4DV1 - chains A and L of the 21 polymer chains in the assembly; structure by X-ray diffraction, 3.85 A resolution.

[Chain A]
Molecule: 16S rRNA
Organism: Thermus thermophilus
Sequence (1522 nucleotides; numbered 0 to 1544 plus 19 insertion-coded residues; 42 numbers in that range are skipped by the numbering (no residue carries them; nothing is unmodelled there); the number before each row is that of its first residue; a row labelled like 190A-190L holds insertion residues (190A, then the next letters in order); numbering starts at 0):
     0 UUUGUUGGAGAGUUUGAUCCGGGCUCAGGGUGAACGCUGGCGGCGUGCCU
    50 AAGACAUGCAAGUCGUGCGGG
    73 CCGCGGGGUUUU
    88 ACUCCG
    95 UGGUC
   101 AGCGGCGGACGGGUGAGUAACGCGUGGGU
  129A G
   130 ACCUACCCGGAAGAGGGGGACAACCCGGGGAAACUCGGGCUAAUCCCCCA
   180 UGUGGACCCGC
190A-190L CCCUUGGGGUGU
   191 GUCCAAAGGGCUUU
   216 GCCCGCUUCCGGAUGGGCCCGCGUCCCAUCAGCUAGUUGGUGGGGUAAUG
   266 GCCCACCAAGGCGACGACGGGUAGCCGGUCUGAGAGGAUGGCCGGCCACA
   316 GGGGCACUGAGACACGGGCCCCACUCCUACGGGAGGCAGCAGUUAGGAAU
   366 CUUCCGCAAUGGGCGCAAGCCUGACGGAGCGACGCCGCUUGGAGGAAGAA
   416 GCCCUUCGGGGUGUAAACUCCUGAA
   442 CCCGGGACGAAACCCCCGACGA
   474 GGGGACUGACGGUACCGGG
   494 GUAAUAGCGCCGGCCAACUCCGUGCCAGCAGCCGCGGUAAUACGGAGGGC
   544 GCGAGCGUUACCCGGAUUCACUGGGCGUAAAGGGCGUGUAGGCGGCCUGG
   594 GGCGUCCCAUGUGAAAGACCACGGCUCAACCGUGGGGGAGCGUGGGAUAC
   644 GCUCAGGCUAGACGGUGGGAGAGGGUGGUGGAAUUCCCGGAGUAGCGGUG
   694 AAAUGCGCAGAUACCGGGAGGAACGCCGAUGGCGAAGGCAGCCACCUGGU
   744 CCACCCGUGACGCUGAGGCGCGAAAGCGUGGGGAGCAAACCGGAUUAGAU
   794 ACCCGGGUAGUCCACGCCCUAAACGAUGCGCGCUAGGUCUCUGGGUCU
   848 CCUGGGGGCCGAAGCUAACGCGUUAAGCGCGCCGCCUGGGGAGUACGGCC
   898 GCAAGGCUGAAACUCAAAGGAAUUGACGGGGGCCCGCACAAGCGGUGGAG
   948 CAUGUGGUUUAAUUCGAAGXAACGCGAAGAACCUUACCAGGCCUUGACAU
   998 GCUAGG
 1003A G
  1004 AACCCGGGUGAAAGCCUGGGGUGCCCC
1030A-1030D GCGA
  1031 GGGGAGCCCUAGCACAGGUGCUGCAUGGCCGUCGUCAGCUCGUGCCGUGA
  1081 GGUGUUGGGUUAAGUCCCGCAACGAGCGCAACCCCCGCCGUUAGUUGCCA
  1131 GCGGUUCGGCCGGGCACUCUAACGGGACUGCCCGCGAAA
  1171 GCGGGAGGAAGGAGGGGACGACGUCUGGUCAGCAUGGCCCUUACGGCCUG
  1221 GGCGACACACGUGCUACAAUGCCCACUACAAAGCGAUGCCACCCGGCAAC
  1271 GGGGAGCUAAUCGCAAAAAGGUGGGCCCAGUUCGGAUUGGGGUCUGCAAC
  1321 CCGACCCCAUGAAGCCGGAAUCGCUAGUAAUCGCGGAUCAG
 1361A C
  1362 CAUGCCGCGGUGAAUACGUUCCCGGGCCUUGUACACACXGCCXGUXACGC
  1412 CAUGGGAGCGGGCUCUACCCGAAGUCGCCGGG
  1446 AGCCUACGGG
  1459 CAGGCGCCGAGGGUAGGGCCCGUGACUGGGGCGAAGUCGUAACAAGGUAG
  1509 CUGUACCGGAAGGUGCGGCUGGAUCCACUCCUUUCU
Disordered / not traced: 0-4, 1534-1538
Construct notes: engineered mutation G20 (U666 in M26923.1); conflict C1534 (A2157 in M26923.1), A1535 (C2158 in M26923.1)
Modified residues: PSU (pseudouridine-5'-monophosphate) at position 516, 7MG (7N-methyl-8-hydroguanosine-5'-monophosphate) at position 527, M2G (N2-dimethylguanosine-5'-monophosphate) at position 966, 5MC (5-methylcytidine-5'-monophosphate) at position 967, 2MG (2N-methylguanosine-5'-monophosphate) at position 1207, 5MC (5-methylcytidine-5'-monophosphate) at position 1400, 4OC (4n,o2'-methylcytidine-5'-monophosphate) at position 1402, 5MC (5-methylcytidine-5'-monophosphate) at position 1404, 5MC (5-methylcytidine-5'-monophosphate) at position 1407, UR3 (3-methyluridine-5'-monophoshate) at position 1498, MA6 (6N-dimethyladenosine-5'-monophoshate) at position 1518, MA6 (6N-dimethyladenosine-5'-monophoshate) at position 1519, PSU (pseudouridine-5'-monophosphate) at position 1540, PSU (pseudouridine-5'-monophosphate) at position 1541
Bound ions: Mg2+ site 1 near U5 (its only coordinating residue here); Mg2+ site 2 near G6 (its only coordinating residue here); Mg2+ site 3 near G21 (its only coordinating residue here); Mg2+ site 4: C48, G115; Mg2+ site 5 near A53 (its only coordinating residue here); Mg2+ site 6: C58, A59, U387; Mg2+ site 7 near G105 (its only coordinating residue here); Mg2+ site 8 near G107 (its only coordinating residue here); Mg2+ site 9: A109, G331; Mg2+ site 10 near A109 (its only coordinating residue here); Mg2+ site 11 near G111 (its only coordinating residue here); Mg2+ site 12: G117, G289; 91 more Mg2+ sites not listed
Ligand contacts: streptomycin (SRY): U12, U14, C526, 7MG_527, C912, A913, A914, A915, C1490, G1491

[Chain L]
Molecule: ribosomal protein S12
Organism: Thermus thermophilus
UniProt: F6DEQ7 (F6DEQ7_THETG); residues 1-135 here = UniProt positions 1-135
Amino-acid sequence (135 residues; numbered 1 to 135; the number before each row is that of its first residue):
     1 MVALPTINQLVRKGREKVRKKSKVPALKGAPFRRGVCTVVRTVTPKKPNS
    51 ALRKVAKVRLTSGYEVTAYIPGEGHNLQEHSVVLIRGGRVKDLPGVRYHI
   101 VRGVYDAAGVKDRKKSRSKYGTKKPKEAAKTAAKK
Disordered / not traced: 1-4, 129-135
Modified residues: Asp92 ((3s)-3-(methylsulfanyl)-l-aspartic acid; 0TD)
Bound ions: Mg2+: Pro48 (shared with G529(A) of chain A)
Ligand contacts: streptomycin (SRY): Lys46, Lys47, Pro48, Asp92

[How chain A and chain L interact]
Residue-residue contacts (122; chain A residue first):
  U24(A) with Lys23(L), salt bridge to the phosphate
  A33(A) with Phe32(L), base contact
  C34(A) with Phe32(L), sugar contact; Val101(L), sugar contact; Val104(L), phosphate contact
  G35(A) with Val104(L), phosphate contact; Arg117(L), hydrogen bond to the sugar; Ser118(L), hydrogen bond to the sugar; Gly121(L), sugar contact
  C36(A) with Arg117(L), hydrogen bond to the sugar; Gly121(L), phosphate contact; Thr122(L), sugar contact; Lys123(L), salt bridge to the phosphate; Lys124(L), phosphate contact
  U37(A) with Lys123(L), salt bridge to the phosphate; Lys124(L), phosphate contact
  U49(A) with Lys28(L), base contact
  G302(A) with Lys17(L), salt bridge to the phosphate
  G362(A) with Lys28(L), sugar contact; Arg33(L), hydrogen bond to the phosphate; Arg34(L), salt bridge to the phosphate; Thr61(L), phosphate contact
  A363(A) with Ala30(L), base contact; Pro31(L), base contact; Phe32(L), sugar contact; Arg33(L), salt bridge to the phosphate; Arg34(L), salt bridge to the phosphate; Thr61(L), hydrogen bond to the phosphate; Leu84(L), sugar contact; Tyr105(L), sugar contact
  G500(A) with Lys124(L), hydrogen bond to the phosphate
  C501(A) with Arg117(L), salt bridge to the phosphate; Ser118(L), hydrogen bond to the phosphate; Lys124(L), salt bridge to the phosphate
  G502(A) with Ser116(L), phosphate contact; Arg117(L), hydrogen bond to the phosphate; Ser118(L), hydrogen bond to the phosphate; Lys119(L), phosphate contact
  C503(A) with Ser116(L), phosphate contact; Lys119(L), salt bridge to the phosphate
  C518(A) with Ser50(L), base contact
  C519(A) with Ser50(L), hydrogen bond to the phosphate; Ala51(L), phosphate contact
  A520(A) with Ala51(L), phosphate contact; Leu52(L), hydrogen bond to the phosphate; Lys54(L), salt bridge to the phosphate; Glu73(L), hydrogen bond to the sugar
  G521(A) with Arg53(L), hydrogen bond to the base; Lys54(L), salt bridge to the phosphate; Gly72(L), sugar contact; Glu73(L), phosphate contact
  C522(A) with Asn49(L), base contact; Arg53(L), base contact; Tyr69(L), hydrogen bond to the phosphate; Pro71(L), phosphate contact; Gly72(L), hydrogen bond to the phosphate; Tyr120(L), hydrogen bond to the phosphate
  A523(A) with Arg53(L), base contact; Val90(L), base contact; Asp92(L), base contact; Tyr120(L), hydrogen bond to the phosphate
  C525(A) with Arg89(L), salt bridge to the phosphate; Lys91(L), phosphate contact
  C526(A) with Lys91(L), phosphate contact
  7MG_527(A) with Asn49(L), hydrogen bond to the base
  C528(A) with Asn49(L), hydrogen bond to the base
  G529(A) with Asn49(L), base contact; Ser50(L), hydrogen bond to the base
  C536(A) with Glu73(L), sugar contact
  G537(A) with Glu73(L), sugar contact; Arg113(L), salt bridge to the phosphate
  G538(A) with Arg113(L), salt bridge to the phosphate; Lys114(L), hydrogen bond to the phosphate; Lys115(L), hydrogen bond to the phosphate
  A539(A) with Lys114(L), salt bridge to the phosphate
  G550(A) with Lys119(L), sugar contact
  U551(A) with Arg86(L), hydrogen bond to the sugar; Lys119(L), sugar contact
  U552(A) with Pro31(L), hydrogen bond to the sugar; Phe32(L), base contact; Arg86(L), hydrogen bond to the sugar; Gly87(L), phosphate contact
  A553(A) with Gly29(L), hydrogen bond to the sugar; Pro31(L), sugar contact
  C554(A) with Ser22(L), hydrogen bond to the phosphate
  C556(A) with Lys20(L), salt bridge to the phosphate
  C562(A) with Arg15(L), base contact; Glu16(L), hydrogen bond to the sugar; Val18(L), phosphate contact
  A563(A) with Arg15(L), hydrogen bond to the base
  C564(A) with Leu10(L), phosphate contact; Arg15(L), salt bridge to the phosphate
  G567(A) with Pro5(L), base contact; Arg15(L), hydrogen bond to the base
  G568(A) with Pro5(L), base contact
  G585(A) with Asn8(L), sugar contact
  A759(A) with Lys13(L), sugar contact
  C880(A) with Thr6(L), hydrogen bond to the phosphate; Asn8(L), hydrogen bond to the phosphate; Gln9(L), phosphate contact; Arg12(L), salt bridge to the phosphate
  G881(A) with Gln9(L), hydrogen bond to the phosphate; Arg12(L), salt bridge to the phosphate; Lys13(L), salt bridge to the phosphate
  C882(A) with Pro5(L), base contact; Lys13(L), salt bridge to the phosphate
  U884(A) with Arg15(L), base contact
  A909(A) with Lys21(L), phosphate contact
  C910(A) with Arg97(L), salt bridge to the phosphate
  U911(A) with Gly95(L), phosphate contact; Arg97(L), salt bridge to the phosphate
  C912(A) with Lys46(L), salt bridge to the phosphate; Pro94(L), phosphate contact
  A913(A) with Lys46(L), salt bridge to the phosphate; Lys91(L), salt bridge to the phosphate
  C1411(A) with Lys57(L), hydrogen bond to the sugar
  A1413(A) with Glu65(L), phosphate contact
  C1490(A) with Pro94(L), sugar contact
  A1492(A) with Pro45(L), sugar contact; Lys46(L), phosphate contact; Lys47(L), hydrogen bond to the phosphate
  A1493(A) with Lys47(L), phosphate contact
Other interface residues (no listed pair), chain A (67 interface residues in all): C23, A32, C242, A303, C504, G541, G584, C879, C883, C1412, G1491
Other interface residues (no listed pair), chain L (67 interface residues in all): Arg19, Thr44, Pro48, Arg102

[In short]
The chain A/chain L interface involves 67 residues from each chain; the contacts include 35 hydrogen bonds and
27 salt bridges. Polar contacts include G521(A)-Arg53(L), 7MG_527(A)-Asn49(L) and C528(A)-Asn49(L).
Streptomycin is bound between chain A and chain L. C48(A) and G115(A) coordinate Mg2+ site 4.
Chain A is 16S rRNA and chain L is ribosomal protein S12, both from Thermus thermophilus; the structure,
Crystal structure of the Thermus thermophilus 30S ribosomal subunit with a 16S rRNA mutation, U20G, bound ...,
was determined by X-ray diffraction.
